PDB entry 8VGF | X-ray diffraction, 2.14 A resolution | chains L and H

# Chain L
Protein: Fab E104.v1.5DS light chain
From: Homo sapiens
Notes: antibody fragment or engineered binder
Amino-acid sequence (217 residues; numbered 1 to 214 plus 3 insertion-coded residues; the number before each row is that of its first residue; a row labelled like 95A-95B holds insertion residues (95A, then the next letters in order)):
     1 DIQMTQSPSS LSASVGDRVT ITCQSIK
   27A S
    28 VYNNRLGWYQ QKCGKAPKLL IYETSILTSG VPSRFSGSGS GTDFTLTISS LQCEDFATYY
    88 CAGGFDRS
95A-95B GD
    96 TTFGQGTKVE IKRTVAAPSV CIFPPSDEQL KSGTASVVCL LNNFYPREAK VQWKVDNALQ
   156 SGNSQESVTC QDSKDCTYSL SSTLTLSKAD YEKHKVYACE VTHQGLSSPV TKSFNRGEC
Not modelled in the structure: 1, 213-214
Cystine bridges: Cys23-Cys88, Cys40-Cys165, Cys80-Cys171, Cys134-Cys194

# Chain H
Protein: Fab E104.v1.5DS heavy chain
From: Homo sapiens
Notes: antibody fragment or engineered binder
Amino-acid sequence (238 residues; row label = number of the first residue in the row; note: 4 numbers in that range are skipped by the numbering (no residue carries them; nothing is unmodelled there); a row labelled like 82A-82C holds insertion residues (82A, then the next letters in order)):
     1 EVQLVESGPG CVKPSETLSL TCTVSRFSLI GYAITWIRQP PGKGLEWIGG ISSAATTFYS
    61 SWAKSRVTIS VDTSKNQFSL KL
82A-82C SSV
    83 TAADTAVYYC ARDPRGYG
100A-100F AALDRL
   101 DLWGQGTCVT VSSFSTK
   122 GPSVFPLAPS SKSTSGGTAC LGCLVKDYFC ECPVTVSWNS GALTSGVHTF PAVLQSSGLY
   182 SLSSVVTVPS SSLGTQTYIC NVNHKPSNTK VDKKVEPKSC DKTHTHHHHH HP
Not modelled in the structure: 1, 131-138, 195-196, 219-233
Cystine bridges: Cys11-Cys151, Cys22-Cys92, Cys108-Cys153, Cys144-Cys201

# How chain L and chain H interact
Disulfides between the chains: Cys116(L)-Cys141(H)
Contacting residue pairs - 74 pairs, chain L then chain H:
  Arg32(L) with Tyr99(H); Asp100D(H)
  Leu33(L) with Asp100D(H)
  Gly34(L) with Asp100D(H)
  Tyr36(L) with Leu100C(H), hydrogen bond (side chain-backbone); Asp100D(H); Arg100E(H), hydrogen bond (side chain-backbone); Leu100F(H), hydrogen bond (side chain-backbone); Trp103(H)
  Gln38(L) with Gln39(H), hydrogen bond; Tyr91(H), hydrogen bond
  Lys42(L) with Tyr91(H)
  Ala43(L) with Tyr91(H), hydrophobic; Trp103(H), hydrophobic; Gly104(H)
  Pro44(L) with Leu45(H), hydrophobic; Trp103(H)
  Leu46(L) with Asp100D(H); Arg100E(H); Leu100F(H)
  Tyr49(L) with Asp100D(H); Arg100E(H)
  Glu50(L) with Arg97(H), salt bridge; Arg100E(H), salt bridge
  Tyr87(L) with Gln39(H), hydrogen bond; Lys43(H); Gly44(H); Leu45(H), hydrophobic
  Ala89(L) with Leu100C(H); Asp100D(H)
  Arg94(L) with Tyr99(H)
  Ser95(L) with Phe58(H)
  Gly95A(L) with Trp47(H); Ala100A(H)
  Thr96(L) with Trp47(H); Leu100C(H), hydrogen bond (side chain-backbone)
  Thr97(L) with Leu100C(H)
  Phe98(L) with Ile37(H), hydrophobic; Leu45(H); Leu100C(H), hydrophobic
  Cys116(L) with Cys141(H), disulfide
  Phe118(L) with Leu128(H); Ala129(H); Cys141(H); Leu142(H), hydrophobic
  Ser121(L) with Phe126(H); Pro127(H)
  Glu123(L) with Phe126(H); Pro127(H); Lys214(H), salt bridge
  Gln124(L) with Phe126(H); Lys147(H)
  Ser131(L) with Leu145(H); Lys147(H)
  Val133(L) with Leu128(H), hydrophobic
  Leu135(L) with Cys141(H), hydrophobic; Phe171(H), hydrophobic; Val186(H), hydrophobic
  Asn137(L) with Cys141(H); His169(H); Thr188(H)
  Gln160(L) with Val174(H); Leu175(H), hydrogen bond (side chain-backbone); Gln176(H)
  Ser162(L) with Phe171(H); Pro172(H), hydrogen bond (side chain-backbone)
  Val163(L) with Pro172(H)
  Thr164(L) with Phe171(H)
  Asp167(L) with His169(H), salt bridge
  Ser174(L) with His169(H); Phe171(H)
  Leu175(L) with Phe171(H)
  Ser176(L) with Phe171(H); Ser184(H)
Also at the interface, not in a pair above, chain L (42 interface residues in all): Ile48, Pro119, Thr129, Asn138, Lys169, Thr180
Also at the interface, not in a pair above, chain H (43 interface residues in all): Glu46, Ala100B, Asp101, Gln105, Val125, Pro130, Ser166, Ser177

# Overview
The interface between chain L and chain H involves 42 residues on one side and 43 on the other; the contacts
include 1 disulfide bond, 9 hydrogen bonds and 4 salt bridges. Among the polar pairs are Glu50(L)-Arg97(H),
Glu50(L)-Arg100E(H) and Glu123(L)-Lys214(H).
Here chain L is Fab E104.v1.5DS light chain and chain H is Fab E104.v1.5DS heavy chain, both from Homo
sapiens. Entry 8VGF (Crystal structure of an engineered conformationally rigid anti-Tryptase Fab variant
E104.v1.5DS) was determined by X-ray diffraction, deposited together with 8VEG, 8VGE, 8VGG, 8VGL, 8VGM, 8VGN
and 3 further entries.
